Entry 8P20 (X-ray diffraction, 2.85 A resolution); this record covers chain AAA.

== Chain AAA ==
Protein: TarM(Se)_G117R
Source organism: Staphylococcus epidermidis
Sequence (508 residues; each row starts with the number of its first residue; numbers below 1 keep their minus sign (Met-15 is residue -15)):
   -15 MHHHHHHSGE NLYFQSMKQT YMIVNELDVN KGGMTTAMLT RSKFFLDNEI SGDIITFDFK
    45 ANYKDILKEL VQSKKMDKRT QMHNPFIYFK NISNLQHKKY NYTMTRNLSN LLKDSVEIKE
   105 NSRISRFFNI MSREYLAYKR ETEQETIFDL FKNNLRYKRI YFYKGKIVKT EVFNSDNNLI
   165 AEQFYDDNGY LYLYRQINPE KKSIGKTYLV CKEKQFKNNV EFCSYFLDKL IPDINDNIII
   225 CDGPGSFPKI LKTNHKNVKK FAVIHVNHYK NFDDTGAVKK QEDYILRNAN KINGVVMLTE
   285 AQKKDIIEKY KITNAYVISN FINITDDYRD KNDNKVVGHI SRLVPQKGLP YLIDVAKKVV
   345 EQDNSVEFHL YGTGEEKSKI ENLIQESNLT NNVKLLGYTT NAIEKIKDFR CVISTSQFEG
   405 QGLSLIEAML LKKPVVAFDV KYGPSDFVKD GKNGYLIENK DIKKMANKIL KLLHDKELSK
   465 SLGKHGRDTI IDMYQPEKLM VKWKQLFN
Unresolved in the structure: -15 to 0
Small-molecule neighbours:
  - BJT ([(2R,3S,4S)-2-[(2S,3S,4R,5R,6S)-6-(hydroxymethyl)-3,4,5-tris(oxidanyl)oxan-2-yl]oxy-3,4-bis(oxidanyl)-5-[oxidanyl-[(2R,3S,4S)-2,3,4-tris(oxidanyl)-5-[oxidanyl-[(2R,3S,4S)-2,3,4,5-tetrakis(oxidanyl)pentoxy]phosphoryl]oxy-pentoxy]phosphoryl]oxy-pentyl] [(2S,3R,4R)-2,3,4-tris(oxidanyl)-5-phosphonooxy-pentyl] hydrogen phosphate): Val8, Asn9, Glu10, Lys15, Gly16, Gly17, Met18, Thr19, Ile188, Asn203, Val204, Gly227, Pro228, Gly229, Ser230, Lys233, His249, Val250, Lys254, Asn255, Lys263, Gln265, Glu266, Arg326, Gln330, Phe402
  - UDP (uridine-5'-diphosphate): Lys15, Gly16, Gly17, Met18, Thr20, Ile324, Ser325, Arg326, Gln330, Lys331, Tyr355, Gly356, Tyr382, Thr383, Ala386, Glu403, Gly406, Leu407, Ser408, Glu411
From the paper describing this entry:
  - binding site for BJT: Asn9, Glu10, Gly16, Gly17, Met18, Thr19, Asn203, Lys233, Asn255, Lys263, Gln265, Arg326, Gln330
  - binding site for UDP: Arg326, Lys331
  - catalytic residues: Arg326, Gln330, Lys331
  - mutagenesis - R326A, Q330A, K331A: abolished catalytic activity
  - mutagenesis - E10A, K233A, K263A, E403A: decreased catalytic activity

== In short ==
Chain AAA binds compound BJT and UDP. From the paper: catalytic residues Arg326, Gln330 and Lys331; E10A,
K233A and K263A, among others, reduce catalytic activity; 7 substitutions were tested in all.
Chain AAA is TarM(Se)_G117R (Staphylococcus epidermidis); the structure, TarM(Se)_G117R-UDP-4RboP-glucose, was
determined by X-ray diffraction, deposited together with 8P1X, 7QD7, 7QH9 and 7QNT.
